Entry 7RWI (X-ray diffraction, 3.70 A resolution); this record covers chains D and E of the 8 polymer chains in the assembly.

# Chain D
Name: DNA-directed RNA polymerase subunit beta'
Source organism: Mycobacterium tuberculosis
Notes: EC 2.7.7.6
Reference sequence: A0A045J9E2 (A0A045J9E2_MYCTX); residue numbers follow UniProt; this construct covers 1-1316
Chain sequence (1316 residues; row label = number of the first residue in the row):
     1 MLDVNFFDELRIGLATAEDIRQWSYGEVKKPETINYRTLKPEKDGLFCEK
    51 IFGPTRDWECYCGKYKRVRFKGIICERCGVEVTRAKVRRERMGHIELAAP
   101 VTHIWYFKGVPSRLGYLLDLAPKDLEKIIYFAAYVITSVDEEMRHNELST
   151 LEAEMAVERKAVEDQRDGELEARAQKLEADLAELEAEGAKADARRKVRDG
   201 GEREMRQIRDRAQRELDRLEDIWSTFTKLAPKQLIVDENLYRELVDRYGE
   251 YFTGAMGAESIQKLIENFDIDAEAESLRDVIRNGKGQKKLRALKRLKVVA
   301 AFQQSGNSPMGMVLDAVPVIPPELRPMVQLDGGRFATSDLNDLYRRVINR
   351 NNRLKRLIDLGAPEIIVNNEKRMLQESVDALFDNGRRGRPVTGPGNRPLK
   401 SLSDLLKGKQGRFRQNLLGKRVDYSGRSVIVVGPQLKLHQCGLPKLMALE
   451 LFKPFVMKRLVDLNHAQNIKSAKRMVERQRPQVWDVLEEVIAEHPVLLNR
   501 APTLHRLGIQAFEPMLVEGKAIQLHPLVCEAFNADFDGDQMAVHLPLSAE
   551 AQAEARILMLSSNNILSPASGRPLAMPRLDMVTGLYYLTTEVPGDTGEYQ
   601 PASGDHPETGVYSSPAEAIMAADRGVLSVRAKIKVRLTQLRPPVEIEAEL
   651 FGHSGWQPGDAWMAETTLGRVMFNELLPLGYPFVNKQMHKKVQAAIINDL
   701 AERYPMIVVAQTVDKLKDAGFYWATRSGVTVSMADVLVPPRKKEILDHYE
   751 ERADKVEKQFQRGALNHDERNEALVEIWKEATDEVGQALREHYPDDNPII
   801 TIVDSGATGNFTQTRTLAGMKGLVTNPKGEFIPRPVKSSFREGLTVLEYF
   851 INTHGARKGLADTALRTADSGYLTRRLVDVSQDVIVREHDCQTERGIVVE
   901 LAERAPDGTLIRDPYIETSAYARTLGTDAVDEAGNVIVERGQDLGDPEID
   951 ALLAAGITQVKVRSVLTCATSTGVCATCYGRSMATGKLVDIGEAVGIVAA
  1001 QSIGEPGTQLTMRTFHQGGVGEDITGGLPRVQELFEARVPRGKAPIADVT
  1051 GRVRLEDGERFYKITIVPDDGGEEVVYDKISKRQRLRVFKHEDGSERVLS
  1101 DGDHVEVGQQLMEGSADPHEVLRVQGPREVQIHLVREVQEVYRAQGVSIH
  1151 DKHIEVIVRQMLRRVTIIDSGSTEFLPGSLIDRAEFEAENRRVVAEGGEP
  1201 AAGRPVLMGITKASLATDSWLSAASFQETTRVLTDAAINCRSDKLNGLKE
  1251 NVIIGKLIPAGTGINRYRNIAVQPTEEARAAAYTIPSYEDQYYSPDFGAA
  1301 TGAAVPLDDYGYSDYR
Disordered / not traced: 1-2, 421, 1012-1025, 1282-1316

# Chain E
Name: DNA-directed RNA polymerase subunit omega
Source organism: Mycobacterium tuberculosis
Notes: EC 2.7.7.6
Reference sequence: A0A045H2R3 (A0A045H2R3_MYCTX); residues 1-110 here = UniProt positions 1-110
Chain sequence (110 residues; row label = number of the first residue in the row):
     1 MSISQSDASLAAVPAVDQFDPSSGASGGYDTPLGITNPPIDELLDRVSSK
    51 YALVIYAAKRARQINDYYNQLGEGILEYVGPLVEPGLQEKPLSIALREIH
   101 ADLLEHTEGE
Disordered / not traced: 1-27, 109-110

# Interface between chain D and chain E
Contacting residue pairs - 74 pairs, chain D then chain E:
  His-439(D) / Leu-33(E)  hydrogen bond (side chain-backbone)
  His-439(D) / Ile-35(E)
  His-439(D) / Thr-36(E)
  Arg-459(D) / Gln-88(E)
  Glu-489(D) / Gln-88(E)
  Val-490(D) / Lys-90(E)  hydrogen bond (backbone-side chain)
  Ala-492(D) / Lys-90(E)
  Glu-493(D) / Gly-34(E)
  Glu-493(D) / Ser-93(E)  hydrogen bond
  Pro-495(D) / Ile-35(E)  hydrophobic
  Glu-513(D) / Gly-34(E)
  Glu-513(D) / Ile-35(E)  hydrogen bond (side chain-backbone)
  Ala-549(D) / Ala-58(E)
  Glu-550(D) / Val-54(E)
  Glu-550(D) / Ala-58(E)
  Glu-550(D) / Arg-62(E)  salt bridge
  Gln-552(D) / Leu-92(E)
  Ala-553(D) / Val-54(E)
  Ala-553(D) / Leu-92(E)
  Glu-554(D) / Val-54(E)
  Arg-556(D) / Ile-35(E)  hydrogen bond (side chain-backbone)
  Arg-556(D) / Asn-37(E)  hydrogen bond (side chain-backbone)
  Arg-556(D) / Leu-96(E)
  Ile-557(D) / Ile-40(E)  hydrophobic
  Ile-557(D) / Leu-53(E)  hydrophobic
  Ile-557(D) / Val-54(E)  hydrophobic
  Leu-558(D) / Lys-50(E)
  Leu-558(D) / Val-54(E)  hydrophobic
  Leu-560(D) / Ile-35(E)  hydrophobic
  Asn-563(D) / Ile-40(E)
  Asn-563(D) / Lys-50(E)
  Pro-705(D) / Asp-41(E)
  Met-706(D) / Ile-40(E)  hydrophobic
  Met-706(D) / Asp-41(E)  hydrogen bond (backbone-side chain)
  Ile-707(D) / Tyr-29(E)  hydrophobic
  Ile-707(D) / Pro-32(E)  hydrophobic
  Ile-707(D) / Asp-41(E)  hydrogen bond (backbone-side chain)
  Val-708(D) / Gly-28(E)
  Val-708(D) / Tyr-29(E)  hydrophobic
  Gln-711(D) / Asp-30(E)  hydrogen bond (side chain-backbone)
  Gln-711(D) / Thr-31(E)
  Lys-715(D) / Asp-30(E)  salt bridge
  Lys-987(D) / Leu-44(E)
  Asp-990(D) / Ser-49(E)
  Asp-990(D) / Lys-50(E)
  Asp-990(D) / Tyr-51(E)
  Glu-993(D) / Tyr-51(E)  hydrogen bond
  Gly-1261(D) / Tyr-51(E)
  Thr-1262(D) / Tyr-51(E)
  Thr-1262(D) / Val-54(E)
  Tyr-1267(D) / Ser-49(E)  hydrogen bond
  Tyr-1267(D) / Tyr-51(E)  hydrophobic
  Tyr-1267(D) / Ala-52(E)  hydrophobic
  Tyr-1267(D) / Ile-55(E)
  Arg-1268(D) / Ile-55(E)
  Arg-1268(D) / Lys-59(E)  hydrogen bond (backbone-side chain)
  Asn-1269(D) / Thr-107(E)
  Ile-1270(D) / Tyr-56(E)  hydrophobic
  Ile-1270(D) / Lys-59(E)  hydrogen bond (backbone-side chain)
  Ile-1270(D) / Thr-107(E)
  Ala-1271(D) / His-106(E)
  Ala-1271(D) / Thr-107(E)  hydrogen bond (backbone-backbone)
  Val-1272(D) / Tyr-56(E)  hydrophobic
  Val-1272(D) / Lys-59(E)
  Val-1272(D) / Arg-60(E)
  Val-1272(D) / Gln-63(E)  hydrogen bond (backbone-side chain)
  Val-1272(D) / Glu-105(E)
  Gln-1273(D) / Leu-104(E)
  Gln-1273(D) / Glu-105(E)  hydrogen bond (backbone-backbone)
  Pro-1274(D) / Val-79(E)  hydrophobic
  Pro-1274(D) / Leu-82(E)  hydrophobic
  Pro-1274(D) / Leu-103(E)
  Pro-1274(D) / Leu-104(E)  hydrophobic
  Thr-1275(D) / Leu-103(E)  hydrogen bond (backbone-backbone)
Also at the interface, not in a pair above, chain D (43 interface residues in all): Lys-437, Gln-440, Ser-548, Ile-991, Arg-1266
Also at the interface, not in a pair above, chain E (44 interface residues in all): Pro-38, Pro-39, Ser-48, Ala-61, Asp-102, Glu-108

# In short
43 residues of chain D face 44 of chain E across their interface; the contacts include 17 hydrogen bonds and 2
salt bridges. Polar pairs include Glu-550(D)/Arg-62(E), Lys-715(D)/Asp-30(E) and His-439(D)/Leu-33(E).
Chain D is DNA-directed RNA polymerase subunit beta' and chain E is DNA-directed RNA polymerase subunit omega,
both from Mycobacterium tuberculosis; the structure, Mycobacterium tuberculosis RNA polymerase sigma L
holoenzyme open promoter complex containing TNP-2198, was determined by X-ray diffraction.
